6H74 - chains B and A; structure by X-ray diffraction, 1.80 A resolution.

Chain B:
Name: Molybdenum storage protein subunit beta
Organism: Azotobacter vinelandii
UniProtKB: P84253 (MOSB_AZOVD); residue numbers follow UniProt; this construct covers 2-270
Sequence (269 residues; numbered 2 to 270; the number before each row is that of its first residue):
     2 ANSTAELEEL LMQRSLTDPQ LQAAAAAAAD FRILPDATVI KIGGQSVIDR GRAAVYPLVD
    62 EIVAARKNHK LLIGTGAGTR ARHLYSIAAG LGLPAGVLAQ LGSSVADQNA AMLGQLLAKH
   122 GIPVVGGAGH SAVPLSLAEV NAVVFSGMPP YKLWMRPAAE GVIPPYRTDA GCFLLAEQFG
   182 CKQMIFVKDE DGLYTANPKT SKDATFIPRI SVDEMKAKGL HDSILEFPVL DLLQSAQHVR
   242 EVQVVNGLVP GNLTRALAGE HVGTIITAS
Unresolved in the structure: 2
Differences from the reference sequence: engineered mutation His131 (Leu in P84253)
Ligand contacts:
  - ATP (adenosine-5'-triphosphate): Lys42, Gly44, Gly45, Gln46, Ser47, Gly77, Ala78, Gly79, Thr169, Asp170, Lys189, Asp190, Glu191, Gly193, Leu194, Tyr195, Thr196, Ala197, Asn198, Pro199, Lys200, Leu221, Ser224, Ile225
  - Mo5 Cluster (FUQ), molecule 1: Gln101, Ser104, Ser105, Asp108, Lys153
  - Mo5 Cluster (FUQ), molecule 2: Val126, Gly127, Gly128, Ala129, Gly130, His131, Pro151

Chain A:
Name: Molybdenum storage protein subunit alpha
Organism: Azotobacter vinelandii
UniProtKB: P84308 (MOSA_AZOVD); numbering as in UniProt (aligned over 2-276)
Sequence (275 residues; each row starts with the number of its first residue):
     2 TDTTNSIKHV ISPLARQTLQ DRDLTRPVAG KRPIRLLPWL QVVKIGGRVM DRGADAILPL
    62 VEELRKLLPE HRLLILTGAG VRARHVFSVG LDLGLPVGSL APLAASEAGQ NGHILAAMLA
   122 SEGVSYVEHP TVADQLAIHL SATRAVVGSA FPPYHHHEFP GSRIPPHRAD TGAFLLADAF
   182 GAAGLTIVEN VDGIYTADPN GPDRGQARFL PETSATDLAK SEGPLPVDRA LLDVMATARH
   242 IERVQVVNGL VPGRLTAALR GEHVGTLIRT GVRPA
Unresolved in the structure: 2-32
Metal / ion sites: Mg2+: Glu190, Pro227 (together with ATP)
Ligand contacts:
  - ATP (adenosine-5'-triphosphate): Lys45, Ile46, Gly47, Gly48, Arg49, Val50, Gly79, Ala80, Gly81, Arg85, Ala170, Asp171, Glu190, Asn191, Val192, Gly194, Ile195, Tyr196, Ala198, Asp199, Pro200, Asn201, Pro225, Leu226, Pro227
  - Mo5 Cluster (FUQ), molecule 1: Pro103, Tyr155, His156, His157, His158
  - Mo5 Cluster (FUQ), molecule 2: Glu129, Pro131, Asp135
  - Mo8 cluster (GWN): Pro103, Ala106, Ser107, Gly110, Gln111, His114, Tyr127, Val128, Glu129, His130, Pro131, Asp135, Ser150, Pro154, His156
  - molybdate ion (MOO): Val128, Thr132, Gln136, Ile139, His140

Chain B / chain A interface:
Residue-residue contacts (93; chain B residue first):
  Thr5(B) - Asp93(A)  hydrogen bond
  Glu9(B) - Ser89(A)
  Leu12(B) - Arg85(A)  hydrogen bond (backbone-side chain)
  Leu12(B) - Ser89(A)
  Met13(B) - Arg49(A)  hydrogen bond (backbone-side chain)
  Met13(B) - Val82(A)  hydrophobic
  Met13(B) - Arg85(A)
  Met13(B) - His86(A)
  Arg15(B) - Arg49(A)
  Arg15(B) - Arg85(A)  hydrogen bond (backbone-side chain)
  Arg15(B) - Pro203(A)
  Ser16(B) - Arg85(A)
  Ser16(B) - Leu226(A)  hydrogen bond (side chain-backbone)
  Leu17(B) - Arg85(A)
  Leu17(B) - Phe88(A)  hydrophobic
  Leu17(B) - Ile165(A)  hydrophobic
  Leu17(B) - Arg169(A)
  Thr18(B) - Arg169(A)
  Thr18(B) - Pro225(A)
  Thr18(B) - Leu226(A)  hydrogen bond (side chain-backbone)
  Thr18(B) - Val228(A)
  Thr18(B) - Asp229(A)
  Thr18(B) - Arg230(A)
  Asp19(B) - Pro225(A)
  Leu22(B) - Ile165(A)  hydrophobic
  Gln23(B) - Ser163(A)  hydrogen bond
  Gln23(B) - Ile165(A)
  Ala26(B) - Arg164(A)
  Ala26(B) - Ile165(A)  hydrophobic
  Ala27(B) - Arg164(A)
  Ala29(B) - Leu92(A)
  Ala29(B) - Arg164(A)  hydrogen bond (backbone-side chain)
  Ala30(B) - Gly95(A)
  Ala30(B) - Arg164(A)  hydrogen bond (backbone-side chain)
  Asp31(B) - Gly95(A)
  Phe32(B) - Leu94(A)
  Phe32(B) - Gly95(A)  hydrogen bond (backbone-backbone)
  Phe32(B) - Pro97(A)
  Ile34(B) - Pro97(A)  hydrophobic
  Ile34(B) - Ser100(A)
  Leu92(B) - Ile35(A)
  Gly93(B) - Pro34(A)
  Gly93(B) - Ile35(A)  hydrogen bond (backbone-backbone)
  Leu94(B) - Leu37(A)  hydrophobic
  Pro95(B) - Pro34(A)  hydrophobic
  Pro95(B) - Ala180(A)
  Gln101(B) - Asp135(A)  hydrogen bond
  Pro151(B) - Pro154(A)
  Pro151(B) - Tyr155(A)
  Pro151(B) - His158(A)
  Tyr152(B) - Tyr155(A)  hydrophobic
  Tyr152(B) - His158(A)  hydrogen bond (side chain-backbone)
  Tyr152(B) - Phe160(A)
  Lys153(B) - Pro131(A)
  Leu154(B) - Ala134(A)
  Leu154(B) - Leu177(A)  hydrophobic
  Leu154(B) - Ala180(A)
  Leu154(B) - Phe181(A)  hydrophobic
  Trp155(B) - His130(A)
  Trp155(B) - Ala134(A)  hydrophobic
  Trp155(B) - Pro153(A)
  Trp155(B) - Pro154(A)
  Trp155(B) - Tyr155(A)  hydrogen bond (backbone-side chain)
  Trp155(B) - Gly173(A)
  Trp155(B) - Leu176(A)
  Trp155(B) - Leu177(A)
  Met156(B) - Leu176(A)
  Arg157(B) - Tyr155(A)
  Arg157(B) - Asp234(A)  hydrogen bond (side chain-backbone)
  Arg157(B) - Thr238(A)
  Ala160(B) - Thr238(A)
  Val163(B) - Pro34(A)  hydrophobic
  Tyr167(B) - Phe160(A)
  Gly172(B) - His158(A)  hydrogen bond (backbone-side chain)
  Leu175(B) - His158(A)
  Leu175(B) - Glu159(A)
  Leu175(B) - Pro161(A)
  Glu178(B) - Pro161(A)
  Gln179(B) - Pro97(A)
  Gln179(B) - Val98(A)
  Gln179(B) - Gly99(A)  hydrogen bond (side chain-backbone)
  Gln179(B) - Ser100(A)  hydrogen bond
  Gln179(B) - His157(A)
  Gln179(B) - Glu159(A)  hydrogen bond (side chain-backbone)
  Gln179(B) - Phe160(A)
  Gln179(B) - Pro161(A)
  Phe180(B) - His157(A)
  Leu233(B) - Phe160(A)  hydrophobic
  Leu233(B) - Pro161(A)
  Ser236(B) - Pro161(A)
  Ser236(B) - Gly162(A)  hydrogen bond (backbone-backbone)
  Ala237(B) - Pro161(A)  hydrophobic
  Gln238(B) - Gly162(A)  hydrogen bond (side chain-backbone)
Other interface residues (no listed pair), chain B (51 interface residues in all): Leu8, Pro20, Val98, Pro150, Pro158, Ala159, Gly162, Leu176, His239
Other interface residues (no listed pair), chain A (52 interface residues in all): Leu96, Val133, Gly224, Val235, Arg240

Overview:
51 residues of chain B and 52 residues of chain A are in contact, with 21 hydrogen bonds. Among the polar
pairs are Thr5(B)-Asp93(A), Leu12(B)-Arg85(A) and Met13(B)-Arg49(A).
Here chain B is Molybdenum storage protein subunit beta and chain A is Molybdenum storage protein subunit
alpha, both from Azotobacter vinelandii. Entry 6H74 (The molybdenum storage protein - L131H) was determined by
X-ray diffraction (same publication as 6H8B, 6H6W, 6H73, 6H8H and 6GWB).
